PDB entry 4YA9 | X-ray diffraction, 2.70 A resolution | chains K and W of the 34 polymer chains in the assembly

Chain K:
Protein: Proteasome subunit beta type-5
Source organism: Saccharomyces cerevisiae (strain ATCC 204508 / S288c)
Notes: EC 3.4.25.1
Reference sequence: P30656 (PSB5_YEAST); residues 1-212 here correspond to UniProt positions 76-287 (UniProt number = residue number + 75)
Chain sequence (212 residues; numbered 1 to 212; the number before each row is that of its first residue):
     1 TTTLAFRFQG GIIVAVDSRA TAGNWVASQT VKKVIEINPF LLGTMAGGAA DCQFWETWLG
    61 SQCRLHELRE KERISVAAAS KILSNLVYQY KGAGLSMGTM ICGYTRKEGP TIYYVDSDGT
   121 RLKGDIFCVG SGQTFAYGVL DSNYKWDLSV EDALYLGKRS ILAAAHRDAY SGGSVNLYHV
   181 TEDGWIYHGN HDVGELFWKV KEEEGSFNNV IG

Chain W:
Protein: Proteasome subunit beta type-3
Source organism: Saccharomyces cerevisiae (strain ATCC 204508 / S288c)
Notes: EC 3.4.25.1
Reference sequence: P25451 (PSB3_YEAST); residues 0-204 here correspond to UniProt positions 1-205 (UniProt number = residue number + 1)
Chain sequence (205 residues; row label = number of the first residue in the row; numbering starts at 0):
     0 MSDPSSINGG IVVAMTGKDC VAIACDLRLG SQSLGVSNKF EKIFHYGHVF LGITGLATDV
    60 TTLNEMFRYK TNLYKLKEER AIEPETFTQL VSSSLYERRF GPYFVGPVVA GINSKSGKPF
   120 IAGFDLIGCI DEAKDFIVSG TASDQLFGMC ESLYEPNLEP EDLFETISQA LLNAADRDAL
   180 SGWGAVVYII KKDEVVKRYL KMRQD
Not modelled in the structure: 0
UniProt features mapped onto this chain:
  - modified residue: Ser30 (Phosphoserine)
  - cross-link: Lys69 (Glycyl lysine isopeptide (Lys-Gly) (interchain with G-Cter in ubiquitin))

Interface between chain K and chain W:
Contacting residue pairs (45; chain K residue first):
  Arg19(K) - Asp204(W)  salt bridge
  Asn24(K) - Asp177(W)
  Asn24(K) - Ala178(W)  hydrogen bond (backbone-backbone)
  Asn24(K) - Leu179(W)
  Trp25(K) - Gln144(W)
  Trp25(K) - Arg176(W)
  Val26(K) - Arg176(W)  hydrogen bond (backbone-side chain)
  Val26(K) - Asp177(W)
  Val26(K) - Ala178(W)
  Ala27(K) - Arg176(W)  hydrogen bond (backbone-side chain)
  Ser28(K) - Arg176(W)
  Gln29(K) - Arg202(W)
  Phe135(K) - Leu33(W)  hydrophobic
  Ala165(K) - Asp204(W)
  His166(K) - Trp182(W)  hydrogen bond (backbone-side chain)
  His166(K) - Gln203(W)  hydrogen bond (side chain-backbone)
  Arg167(K) - Ser32(W)
  Arg167(K) - Leu33(W)
  Arg167(K) - Gly34(W)  hydrogen bond (side chain-backbone)
  Arg167(K) - Val35(W)  hydrogen bond (side chain-backbone)
  Arg167(K) - Trp182(W)
  Asp168(K) - Ser32(W)
  Ala169(K) - Arg27(W)
  Ala169(K) - Ser32(W)  hydrogen bond (backbone-backbone)
  Ala169(K) - Ala178(W)
  Tyr170(K) - Ser32(W)
  Tyr170(K) - Ala178(W)  hydrophobic
  Ser171(K) - Asp204(W)
  Gly172(K) - Asp204(W)
  Gly173(K) - Arg202(W)  hydrogen bond (backbone-side chain)
  Gly173(K) - Asp204(W)  hydrogen bond (backbone-side chain)
  Asp192(K) - Arg202(W)  salt bridge
  Val193(K) - Asp204(W)
  Gly194(K) - Arg202(W)
  Phe197(K) - Gln203(W)
  Trp198(K) - Lys200(W)
  Trp198(K) - Met201(W)
  Trp198(K) - Gln203(W)
  Asn209(K) - Asn37(W)  hydrogen bond (backbone-side chain)
  Asn209(K) - Lys38(W)  hydrogen bond (backbone-side chain)
  Val210(K) - Asn37(W)
  Val210(K) - Gln203(W)
  Ile211(K) - Leu26(W)  hydrophobic
  Ile211(K) - Lys38(W)
  Ile211(K) - Tyr198(W)  hydrophobic
Also at the interface, not in a pair above, chain K (26 interface residues in all): Asn208
Also at the interface, not in a pair above, chain W (23 interface residues in all): Ser5, Gln31, Asp175

In short:
Chain K and chain W form an interface of 26 and 23 residues respectively; the contacts include 12 hydrogen
bonds and 2 salt bridges. Polar contacts include Arg19(K)-Asp204(W), Asp192(K)-Arg202(W) and
Val26(K)-Arg176(W).
Here chain K is Proteasome subunit beta type-5 and chain W is Proteasome subunit beta type-3, both from
Saccharomyces cerevisiae (strain ATCC 204508 / S288c). Entry 4YA9 (Yeast 20S proteasome beta2-H114D mutant in
complex with Ac-LAD-ep) was determined by X-ray diffraction (same publication as 4Y69, 4Y6A, 4Y6V, 4Y6Z, 4Y70,
4Y74 and 34 further entries).
